Entry 5TCS (X-ray diffraction, 2.83 A resolution); this record covers chains A and D of the 4 polymer chains in the assembly.

== Chain A ==
Name: Kinetochore protein NDC80
Source organism: Saccharomyces cerevisiae (strain ATCC 204508 / S288c)
UniProt: P40460 (NDC80_YEAST); residue numbers follow UniProt; this construct covers 114-318, 621-689
Amino-acid sequence (277 residues; numbered 111 to 689; 302 numbers in that range are skipped by the numbering (no residue carries them; nothing is unmodelled there); the number before each row is that of its first residue):
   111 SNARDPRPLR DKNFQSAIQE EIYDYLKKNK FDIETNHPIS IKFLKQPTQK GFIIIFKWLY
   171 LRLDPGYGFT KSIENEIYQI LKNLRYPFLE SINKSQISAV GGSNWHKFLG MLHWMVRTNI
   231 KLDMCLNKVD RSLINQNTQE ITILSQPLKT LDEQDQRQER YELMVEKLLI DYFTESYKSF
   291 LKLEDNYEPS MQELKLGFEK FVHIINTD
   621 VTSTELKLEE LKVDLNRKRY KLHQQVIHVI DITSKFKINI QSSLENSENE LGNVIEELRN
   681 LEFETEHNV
Disordered / not traced: 111-114, 683-689
Differences from the reference sequence: expression tag (111-113)
Modified residues: Mse221, Mse225, Mse234, Mse274, Mse301 (selenomethionine; parent Met)

== Chain D ==
Name: Kinetochore protein SPC25
Source organism: Saccharomyces cerevisiae (strain ATCC 204508 / S288c)
UniProt: P40014 (SPC25_YEAST); numbering as in UniProt; present here: 1-31, 138-221
Amino-acid sequence (115 residues; numbered 1 to 221; 106 numbers in that range are skipped by the numbering (no residue carries them; nothing is unmodelled there); the number before each row is that of its first residue):
     1 MASIDAFSDL ERRMDGFQKD VAQVLARQQN H
   138 VALYERLLQL RVLPGASDVH DVRFVFGDDS RCWIEVAMHG DHVIGNSHPA LDPKSRATLE
   198 HVLTVQGDLA AFLVVARDML LASL
Disordered / not traced: 1
Modified residues: Mse1 (selenomethionine); Mse14, Mse175, Mse216 (selenomethionine; parent Met)

== Chain A / chain D interface ==
Pairs across the interface - 21 pairs, chain A then chain D:
  Gln645(A) - Ile4(D)
  Gln645(A) - Asp5(D)  hydrogen bond
  Val646(A) - Ile4(D)  hydrophobic
  His648(A) - Glu11(D)  salt bridge
  Val649(A) - Phe7(D)  hydrophobic
  Ile652(A) - Phe7(D)  hydrophobic
  Ile652(A) - Glu11(D)
  Ile652(A) - Mse14(D)  hydrophobic
  Thr653(A) - Mse14(D)
  Phe656(A) - Mse14(D)  hydrophobic
  Phe656(A) - Phe17(D)  hydrophobic
  Phe656(A) - Gln18(D)
  Asn659(A) - Gln18(D)  hydrogen bond
  Ile660(A) - Phe17(D)  hydrophobic
  Ile660(A) - Gln18(D)
  Ser663(A) - Leu25(D)
  Ser667(A) - Leu25(D)
  Glu670(A) - Arg27(D)  salt bridge
  Leu678(A) - Val138(D)  hydrophobic
  Leu681(A) - Leu150(D)  hydrophobic
  Leu681(A) - Pro151(D)  hydrophobic
Interface residues without a listed pair, chain A (20 interface residues in all): Leu642, Leu664, Leu671, Val674, Asn680, Glu682
Interface residues without a listed pair, chain D (16 interface residues in all): Val21, Ala22, Gln29, Asn30

== Summary ==
20 residues of chain A face 16 of chain D across their interface; the contacts include 2 hydrogen bonds and 2
salt bridges. Polar pairs include His648(A)-Glu11(D), Glu670(A)-Arg27(D) and Gln645(A)-Asp5(D).
Here chain A is Kinetochore protein NDC80 and chain D is Kinetochore protein SPC25, both from Saccharomyces
cerevisiae (strain ATCC 204508 / S288c). Entry 5TCS (Crystal structure of a Dwarf Ndc80 Tetramer) was
determined by X-ray diffraction together with 5TD8 from the same study.
